4QQJ - chain A; structure by X-ray diffraction, 1.68 A resolution.

# Chain A
Name: Fibroblast growth factor receptor 4
Organism: Homo sapiens
Notes: EC 2.7.10.1; fragment: Kinase domain Of FGF Receptor 4
UniProtKB: P22455 (FGFR4_HUMAN); residues 445-753 here = UniProt positions 445-753
Sequence (323 residues; row label = number of the first residue in the row):
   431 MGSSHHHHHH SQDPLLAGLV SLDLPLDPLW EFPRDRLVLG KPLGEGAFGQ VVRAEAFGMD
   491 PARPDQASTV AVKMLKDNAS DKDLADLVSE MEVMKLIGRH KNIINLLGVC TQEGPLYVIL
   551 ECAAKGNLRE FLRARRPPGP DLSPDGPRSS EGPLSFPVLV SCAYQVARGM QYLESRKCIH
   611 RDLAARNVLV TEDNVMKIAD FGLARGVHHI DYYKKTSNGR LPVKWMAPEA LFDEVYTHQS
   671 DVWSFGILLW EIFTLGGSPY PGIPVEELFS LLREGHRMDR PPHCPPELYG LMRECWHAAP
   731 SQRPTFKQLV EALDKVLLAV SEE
Disordered / not traced: 431-453, 476-478, 568-581, 753
Sequence notes: expression tag (431-444); engineered mutation A477 (Cys in P22455), L550 (Val in P22455), E664 (Arg in P22455)
Curated features (UniProtKB/Swiss-Prot):
  - active site: D612 (Proton acceptor)
  - binding site (ATP): L473 to G476, F478 to V481, K503
  - modified residue: S573 (Phosphoserine), Y642 (Phosphotyrosine), Y643 (Phosphotyrosine)
  - natural variant: P712 (P712T: In a lung adenocarcinoma sample)
  - mutagenesis: K503 (K503R: Loss of kinase activity)
What the authors report for this chain:
  - catalytic residues: D612 (proposed by the authors, not directly observed)
  - disease-associated variants - N535D, N535K: increased catalytic activity

# In short
From UniProt: active-site residue D612, 9 ATP-binding residues and one mutagenesis site. The paper reports the
catalytic residue D612; N535D and N535K increase catalytic activity.
Chain A is Fibroblast growth factor receptor 4 (Homo sapiens); the structure, Crystal Structure of FGF
Receptor (FGFR) 4 Kinase Domain Harboring the V550L Gate-Keeper Mutation, was determined by X-ray diffraction,
deposited together with 4QQ5, 4QQT and 4QRC.
